7D69 - chains C and I of the 10 polymer chains in the assembly; structure by electron microscopy, 3.57 A resolution.

# Chain C
Molecule: Histone H2A
Source organism: Giardia intestinalis
UniProtKB: E2RU15 (E2RU15_GIAIN); residues 0-123 here correspond to UniProt positions 1-124 (UniProt number = residue number + 1)
Chain sequence (127 residues; numbered -3 to 123; the number before each row is that of its first residue; numbers below 1 keep their minus sign (Gly-3 is residue -3)):
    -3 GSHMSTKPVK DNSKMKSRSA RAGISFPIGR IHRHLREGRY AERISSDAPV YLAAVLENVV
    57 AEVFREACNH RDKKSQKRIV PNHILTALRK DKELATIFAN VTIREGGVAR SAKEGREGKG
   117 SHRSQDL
Disordered / not traced: -3 to 11, 107-123
Sequence notes: expression tag (-3 to -1)
From the paper describing this entry:
  - conformationally variable residues (order/disorder transition): Ala108 to Gly114
  - specificity-determining residues: Arg61, Glu62, Lys88

# Chain I
Molecule: 601l DNA
Source organism: synthetic construct
Sequence (145 nucleotides; numbered -6 to 138; the number before each row is that of its first residue; numbers below 1 keep their minus sign (DA-6 is residue -6)):
    -6 ATCACAATCC CGGTGCCGAG GCCGCTCAAT TGGTCGTAGA CAGCTCTAGC ACCGCTTAAA
    54 CGCACGTACG GAATCCGTAC GTGCGTTTAA GCGGTGCTAG AGCTGTCTAC GACCAATTGA
   114 GCGGCCTCGG CACCGGGATT GTGAT
Disordered / not traced: -6 to 0, 126-138

# How chain C and chain I interact
Pairs across the interface - 12 pairs, chain C then chain I:
  Lys12(C) - DT23(I)  phosphate contact
  Lys12(C) - DT24(I)  phosphate contact
  Ser13(C) - DT23(I)  phosphate contact
  Arg14(C) - DT23(I)  salt bridge to the phosphate
  Arg17(C) - DT24(I)  salt bridge to the phosphate
  Gly25(C) - DA22(I)  phosphate contact
  Gly25(C) - DT23(I)  phosphate contact
  Arg26(C) - DA22(I)  hydrogen bond to the phosphate
  Arg29(C) - DA22(I)  salt bridge to the phosphate
  Arg39(C) - DA31(I)  sugar contact
  Arg74(C) - DG11(I)  hydrogen bond to the phosphate
  Arg74(C) - DA12(I)  sugar contact
Interface residues without a listed pair, chain C (10 interface residues in all): Ser15
Interface residues without a listed pair, chain I (7 interface residues in all): DA21

# Overview
10 residues of chain C and 7 residues of chain I are in contact, with 2 hydrogen bonds and 3 salt bridges.
Polar contacts include Arg26(C)-DA22(I), Arg74(C)-DG11(I) and Arg14(C)-DT23(I). From the paper: specificity
determinants Arg61(C), Glu62(C) and Lys88(C); conformational variability at Ala108(C).
Here chain C is Histone H2A (Giardia intestinalis) and chain I is 601l DNA (synthetic construct). Entry 7D69
(Cryo-EM structure of the nucleosome containing Giardia histones) was determined by electron microscopy.
